1UBR - chains S and L; structure by X-ray diffraction, 1.34 A resolution.

# Chain S
Name: Periplasmic [NiFe] hydrogenase Small subunit
Organism: Desulfovibrio vulgaris str. 'Miyazaki F'
Notes: EC 1.12.2.1
UniProt: P21853 (PHNS_DESVM); residues 1-267 here correspond to UniProt positions 51-317 (UniProt number = residue number + 50)
Sequence (267 residues; each row starts with the number of its first residue):
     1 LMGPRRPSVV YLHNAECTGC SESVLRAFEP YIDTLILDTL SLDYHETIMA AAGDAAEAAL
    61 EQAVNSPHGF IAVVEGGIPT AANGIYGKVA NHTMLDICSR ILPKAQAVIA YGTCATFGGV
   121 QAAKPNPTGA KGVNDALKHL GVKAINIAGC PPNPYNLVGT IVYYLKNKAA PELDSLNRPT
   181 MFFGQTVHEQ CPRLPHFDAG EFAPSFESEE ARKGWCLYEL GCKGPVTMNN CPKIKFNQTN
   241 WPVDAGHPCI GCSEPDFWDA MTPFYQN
Bound ions: 4Fe-4S cluster Fe site 1: C17, C20, C114, C150; 4Fe-4S cluster Fe site 2: H188, C191, C216, C222; 3Fe-4S cluster Fe: C231, C249, C252
Small-molecule neighbours:
  - 3Fe-4S cluster (F3S): V187, T227, N229, C231, F236, W241, P242, C249, I250, G251, C252, S253
  - 4Fe-4S cluster (SF4), molecule 1: E16, C17, T18, G19, C20, E75, G112, T113, C114, V120, G149, C150, P151
  - 4Fe-4S cluster (SF4), molecule 2: V187, H188, C191, R193, L194, F197, C216, L217, Y218, C222, G224, P225, V243

# Chain L
Name: Periplasmic [NiFe] hydrogenase Large subunit
Organism: Desulfovibrio vulgaris str. 'Miyazaki F'
Notes: EC 1.12.2.1
UniProt: P21852 (PHNL_DESVM); numbering as in UniProt (aligned over 19-552)
Sequence (534 residues; row label = number of the first residue in the row):
    19 SSYSGPIVVD PVTRIEGHLR IEVEVENGKV KNAYSSSTLF RGLEIILKGR DPRDAQHFTQ
    79 RTCGVCTYTH ALASTRCVDN AVGVHIPKNA TYIRNLVLGA QYLHDHIVHF YHLHALDFVD
   139 VTAALKADPA KAAKVASSIS PRKTTAADLK AVQDKLKTFV ETGQLGPFTN AYFLGGHPAY
   199 YLDPETNLIA TAHYLEALRL QVKAARAMAV FGAKNPHTQF TVVGGVTCYD ALTPQRIAEF
   259 EALWKETKAF VDEVYIPDLL VVAAAYKDWT QYGGTDNFIT FGEFPKDEYD LNSRFFKPGV
   319 VFKRDFKNIK PFDKMQIEEH VRHSWYEGAE ARHPWKGQTQ PKYTDLHGDD RYSWMKAPRY
   379 MGEPMETGPL AQVLIAYSQG HPKVKAVTDA VLAKLGVGPE ALFSTLGRTA ARGIETAVIA
   439 EYVGVMLQEY KDNIAKGDNV ICAPWEMPKQ AEGVGFVNAP RGGLSHWIRI EDGKIGNFQL
   499 VVPSTWTLGP RCDKNKLSPV EASLIGTPVA DAKRPVEILR TVHSFDPCIA CGVH
Curated features (UniProtKB/Swiss-Prot):
  - binding site (Mg(2+)): E62, L498, H552
  - binding site (Ni(2+)): C81, C84, C546, C549
  - binding site (Fe cation): C84, C549
Bound ions: Mg2+: E62, L498, H552; Ni ion: C81, C84, C546, C549 (together with carbon monoxide)
Small-molecule neighbours: carbon monoxide / FNE: E34, C81, V83, C84, T87, H88, A477, P478, R479, L482, V500, P501, S502, C546, C549

# How chain S and chain L interact
Residue-residue contacts (179):
  L1(S) - Q182(L)
  L1(S) - L183(L)  hydrogen bond (backbone-backbone)
  L1(S) - G184(L)  hydrogen bond (backbone-backbone)
  L1(S) - T187(L)
  M2(S) - Q182(L)
  G3(S) - Q182(L)
  P4(S) - T180(L)
  P4(S) - Q182(L)
  R5(S) - Q182(L)  hydrogen bond (backbone-side chain)
  R6(S) - F177(L)
  R6(S) - T180(L)  hydrogen bond
  R6(S) - Q182(L)  hydrogen bond (backbone-side chain)
  H13(S) - H36(L)  hydrogen bond (backbone-side chain)
  N14(S) - H36(L)
  N14(S) - L57(L)
  A15(S) - L57(L)  hydrophobic
  E16(S) - E34(L)
  E16(S) - H36(L)
  E16(S) - A548(L)
  C17(S) - E34(L)
  C17(S) - R59(L)
  C17(S) - R79(L)
  C17(S) - T80(L)
  C17(S) - C81(L)
  C17(S) - G82(L)  hydrogen bond (backbone-backbone)
  C17(S) - H235(L)
  T18(S) - E34(L)  hydrogen bond
  T18(S) - V83(L)
  G19(S) - G82(L)
  G19(S) - P234(L)
  E22(S) - G82(L)
  E22(S) - V83(L)
  E22(S) - H122(L)
  E22(S) - P234(L)
  S23(S) - P234(L)
  L25(S) - Q219(L)  hydrogen bond (backbone-side chain)
  L25(S) - V220(L)
  R26(S) - H122(L)  hydrogen bond
  R26(S) - Q219(L)  hydrogen bond
  R26(S) - A223(L)
  R26(S) - N233(L)
  F28(S) - R224(L)
  Y31(S) - R217(L)
  D33(S) - L216(L)
  D33(S) - R217(L)  salt bridge
  T34(S) - R217(L)  hydrogen bond
  I36(S) - F177(L)
  L37(S) - F177(L)  hydrophobic
  D38(S) - K173(L)  salt bridge
  S41(S) - Q182(L)
  L42(S) - G184(L)
  L42(S) - P185(L)
  D43(S) - G184(L)
  Y44(S) - P29(L)
  E46(S) - T31(L)
  E46(S) - R32(L)  hydrogen bond (backbone-backbone)
  E46(S) - H36(L)  salt bridge
  T47(S) - R32(L)
  T47(S) - L131(L)
  I48(S) - R32(L)
  M49(S) - T31(L)
  M49(S) - R32(L)  hydrogen bond (backbone-side chain)
  M49(S) - P185(L)
  A50(S) - R32(L)  hydrogen bond (backbone-side chain)
  A50(S) - L134(L)  hydrophobic
  A50(S) - P185(L)  hydrogen bond (backbone-backbone)
  A50(S) - A189(L)  hydrophobic
  A51(S) - T31(L)  hydrogen bond (backbone-side chain)
  A51(S) - T187(L)
  A51(S) - N188(L)
  A52(S) - V27(L)  hydrophobic
  A52(S) - P29(L)
  A52(S) - T31(L)
  A52(S) - Y190(L)  hydrogen bond (backbone-side chain)
  G53(S) - V27(L)
  G53(S) - D28(L)
  G53(S) - P29(L)  hydrogen bond (backbone-backbone)
  A55(S) - N188(L)
  A55(S) - Y190(L)  hydrophobic
  A58(S) - N188(L)
  A59(S) - T187(L)
  A59(S) - N188(L)  hydrogen bond (backbone-side chain)
  Q62(S) - T187(L)
  I85(S) - Y361(L)  hydrophobic
  Y86(S) - T56(L)
  Y86(S) - L57(L)
  Y86(S) - F58(L)  hydrogen bond (backbone-backbone)
  Y86(S) - P359(L)  hydrophobic
  Y86(S) - W372(L)  hydrophobic
  G87(S) - T56(L)
  G87(S) - L57(L)
  K88(S) - T56(L)  hydrogen bond (backbone-side chain)
  K88(S) - Y361(L)  hydrogen bond
  V89(S) - D28(L)
  V89(S) - H36(L)
  A90(S) - D28(L)  hydrogen bond (backbone-side chain)
  N91(S) - D28(L)
  N91(S) - R38(L)
  N91(S) - L364(L)
  M94(S) - H36(L)
  V120(S) - L61(L)  hydrophobic
  V120(S) - I64(L)
  Q121(S) - R59(L)
  Q121(S) - I64(L)
  A123(S) - I64(L)
  A123(S) - R68(L)
  A123(S) - F76(L)  hydrophobic
  K124(S) - I64(L)
  K124(S) - R68(L)  hydrogen bond (backbone-side chain)
  P125(S) - I63(L)  hydrophobic
  P125(S) - I64(L)
  P127(S) - R59(L)
  P127(S) - I63(L)  hydrophobic
  P127(S) - I64(L)
  T128(S) - F58(L)
  T128(S) - R59(L)
  C150(S) - R79(L)  hydrogen bond (backbone-side chain)
  C150(S) - K232(L)
  C150(S) - H235(L)  hydrogen bond (backbone-side chain)
  P151(S) - P234(L)
  P151(S) - H235(L)
  F206(S) - V240(L)  hydrophobic
  F206(S) - T245(L)
  F206(S) - Y247(L)  hydrogen bond (backbone-side chain)
  F206(S) - C460(L)  hydrophobic
  E207(S) - Y247(L)
  E207(S) - C460(L)
  E207(S) - P462(L)
  S208(S) - Y247(L)
  A211(S) - Y247(L)
  R212(S) - Y247(L)
  R212(S) - L250(L)
  R212(S) - N457(L)  hydrogen bond (side chain-backbone)
  F236(S) - K232(L)
  N237(S) - R224(L)  hydrogen bond (backbone-side chain)
  N237(S) - A227(L)
  N237(S) - K232(L)
  N237(S) - N233(L)  hydrogen bond (side chain-backbone)
  Q238(S) - R224(L)
  T239(S) - R224(L)
  T239(S) - A227(L)
  T239(S) - R254(L)  hydrogen bond
  T239(S) - E257(L)  hydrogen bond
  N240(S) - A227(L)  hydrogen bond (side chain-backbone)
  N240(S) - V228(L)  hydrogen bond (side chain-backbone)
  N240(S) - A231(L)
  N240(S) - R254(L)  hydrogen bond
  W241(S) - A231(L)  hydrogen bond (backbone-backbone)
  P242(S) - A231(L)  hydrophobic
  P242(S) - K232(L)
  P242(S) - Q237(L)
  A245(S) - A231(L)  hydrophobic
  A245(S) - T245(L)  hydrogen bond (backbone-side chain)
  A245(S) - C246(L)  hydrogen bond (backbone-backbone)
  G246(S) - T245(L)
  H247(S) - H75(L)
  H247(S) - Q237(L)
  H247(S) - T239(L)
  H247(S) - V240(L)
  H247(S) - T245(L)
  P248(S) - Q237(L)  hydrogen bond (backbone-side chain)
  C249(S) - Q237(L)
  I250(S) - Q237(L)
  W258(S) - R68(L)
  W258(S) - H75(L)
  W258(S) - F76(L)  hydrophobic
  W258(S) - R79(L)
  D259(S) - R68(L)  salt bridge
  T262(S) - R68(L)
  T262(S) - D72(L)
  P263(S) - D69(L)
  P263(S) - D72(L)
  F264(S) - D72(L)  hydrogen bond (backbone-side chain)
  F264(S) - H75(L)
  Y265(S) - R71(L)
  Y265(S) - Q74(L)  hydrogen bond
  Y265(S) - H75(L)
  Y265(S) - T239(L)
  Y265(S) - V240(L)
Interface residues without a listed pair, chain S (88 interface residues in all): A27, I32, A56, E57, P79, D244, Q266
Interface residues without a listed pair, chain L (83 interface residues in all): I33, G35, G60, H130, G181, F186, L213, F229, D248, D363, V458, L537

# Overview
88 residues of chain S face 83 of chain L across their interface; the contacts include 42 hydrogen bonds and 4
salt bridges. Among the polar pairs are D33(S)-R217(L), D38(S)-K173(L) and E46(S)-H36(L). Chain S binds 4Fe-4S
cluster and 3Fe-4S cluster.
Here chain S is Periplasmic [NiFe] hydrogenase Small subunit and chain L is Periplasmic [NiFe] hydrogenase
Large subunit, both from Desulfovibrio vulgaris str. 'Miyazaki F'. Entry 1UBR (Three-dimensional Structure of
The Carbon Monoxide Complex of [NiFe]hydrogenase From Desulufovibrio vulgaris Miyazaki F) was determined by
X-ray diffraction, deposited together with 1UBH, 1UBJ, 1UBK, 1UBL, 1UBM, 1UBO, 1UBT and 1UBU.
